7RSO - chains A and C of the 12 polymer chains in the assembly; structure by electron microscopy, 4.10 A resolution (low resolution: residue-level contacts below are approximate; hydrogen-bond / salt-bridge calls are withheld).

Chain A (and C):
Protein: AMC016 gp120
Organism: Human immunodeficiency virus 1
Notes: chain C of this document is another copy of the same molecule, construct and numbering; everything in this record applies to it too
Chain sequence (486 residues; each row starts with the number of its first residue; note: 27 numbers in that range are skipped by the numbering (no residue carries them; nothing is unmodelled there); a row labelled like 134A-134W holds insertion residues (134A, then the next letters in order)):
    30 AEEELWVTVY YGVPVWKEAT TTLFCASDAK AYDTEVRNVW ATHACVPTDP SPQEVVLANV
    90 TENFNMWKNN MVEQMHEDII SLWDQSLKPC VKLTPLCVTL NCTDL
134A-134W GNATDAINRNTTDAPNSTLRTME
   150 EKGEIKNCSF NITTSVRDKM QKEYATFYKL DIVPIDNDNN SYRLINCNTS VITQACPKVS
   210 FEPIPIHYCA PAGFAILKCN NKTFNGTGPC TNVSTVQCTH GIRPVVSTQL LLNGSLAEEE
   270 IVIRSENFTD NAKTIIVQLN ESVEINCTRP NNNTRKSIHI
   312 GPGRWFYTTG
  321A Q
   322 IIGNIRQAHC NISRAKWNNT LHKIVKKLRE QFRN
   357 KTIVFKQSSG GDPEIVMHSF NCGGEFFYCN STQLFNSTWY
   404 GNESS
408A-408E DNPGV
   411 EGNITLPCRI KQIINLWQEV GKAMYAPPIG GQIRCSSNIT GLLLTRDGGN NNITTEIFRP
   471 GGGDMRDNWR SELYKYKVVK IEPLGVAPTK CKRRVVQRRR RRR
Disordered / not traced: 30-31, 58-65, 134A-134W, 408A-408E, 503-513
Cystine bridges: Cys-54/Cys-74, Cys-126/Cys-196, Cys-131/Cys-157, Cys-218/Cys-247, Cys-228/Cys-239, Cys-296/Cys-331, Cys-378/Cys-445, Cys-385/Cys-418
Covalent attachments: N-acetylglucosamine (NAG) linked to Asn-88, Asn-130, Asn-156, Asn-160, Asn-188, Asn-197, Asn-230, Asn-234, Asn-241, Asn-262, Asn-289, Asn-295, Asn-301, Asn-325, Asn-332, Asn-339, Asn-355, Asn-386, Asn-392, Asn-405, Asn-413, Asn-448, Asn-462; glycan linked to Asn-276
From the paper describing this entry:
  - post-translational modification sites: Asn-130, Asn-134B, Asn-156, Asn-160, Asn-197, Asn-241, Asn-289, Asn-301, Asn-339, Asn-462

How chain A and chain C interact:
Pairs across the interface (11):
  Ser-164(A) / Arg-192(C)
  Val-165(A) / Arg-192(C)
  Arg-166(A) / Cys-126(C)
  Asp-167(A) / Val-127(C)
  Asp-167(A) / Thr-128(C)
  Lys-168(A) / Asp-185(C)
  Pro-313(A) / Cys-196(C)
  Pro-313(A) / Thr-198(C)
  Pro-313(A) / Ser-199(C)
  Pro-313(A) / Val-200(C)
  Gly-314(A) / Thr-198(C)
Also at the interface, not in a pair above, chain C (11 interface residues in all): Thr-123, Asn-197

Overview:
Chain A and chain C form an interface of 7 and 11 residues respectively. N-acetylglucosamine is covalently
linked to Asn-88(A), Asn-130(A), Asn-156(A), Asn-160(A), Asn-188(A) and Asn-197(A) and 17 more. From the
paper: modification sites Asn-130(A), Asn-134B(A) and Asn-156(A) among others.
Chain A and chain C are both AMC016 gp120 (Human immunodeficiency virus 1); the structure, AMC016 SOSIP.v4.2
in complex with PGV04 Fab, was determined by electron microscopy, deposited together with 7RSN.
